5O6V - chains B and D of the 10 polymer chains in the assembly; structure by electron microscopy, 3.90 A resolution.

# Chain B
Molecule: Envelope protein
Source organism: Tick-borne encephalitis virus (strain Hypr)
UniProtKB: Q01299 (POLG_TBEVH); residues 1-496 here correspond to UniProt positions 281-776 (UniProt number = residue number + 280)
Sequence (496 residues; each row starts with the number of its first residue):
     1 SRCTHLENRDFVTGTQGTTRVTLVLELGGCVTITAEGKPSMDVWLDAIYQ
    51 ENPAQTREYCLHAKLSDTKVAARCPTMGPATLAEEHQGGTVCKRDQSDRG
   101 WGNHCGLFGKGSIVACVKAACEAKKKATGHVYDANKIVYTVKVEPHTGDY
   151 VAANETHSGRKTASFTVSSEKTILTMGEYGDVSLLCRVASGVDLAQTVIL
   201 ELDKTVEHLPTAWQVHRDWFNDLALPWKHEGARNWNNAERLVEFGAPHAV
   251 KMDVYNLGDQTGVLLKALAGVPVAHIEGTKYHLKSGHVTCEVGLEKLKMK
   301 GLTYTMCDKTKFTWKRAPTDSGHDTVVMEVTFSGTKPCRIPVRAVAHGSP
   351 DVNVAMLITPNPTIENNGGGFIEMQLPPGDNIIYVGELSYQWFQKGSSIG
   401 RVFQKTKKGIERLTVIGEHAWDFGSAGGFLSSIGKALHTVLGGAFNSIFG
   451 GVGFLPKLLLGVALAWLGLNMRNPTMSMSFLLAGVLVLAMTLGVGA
Disordered / not traced: 493-496
Curated features (UniProtKB/Swiss-Prot):
  - region: Asp-98 to Gly-111 (Fusion peptide)
  - site: Ala-496 (Cleavage)
  - glycosylation: Asn-154 (N-linked (GlcNAc...) asparagine)
Cystine bridges: Cys-3/Cys-30, Cys-60/Cys-121, Cys-74/Cys-105, Cys-92/Cys-116, Cys-186/Cys-290, Cys-307/Cys-338
Covalently attached groups: N-acetylglucosamine (NAG) linked to Asn-154

# Chain D
Molecule: Small envelope protein M
Source organism: Tick-borne encephalitis virus (strain Hypr)
UniProtKB: Q01299 (POLG_TBEVH); residues 1-75 here correspond to UniProt positions 206-280 (UniProt number = residue number + 205)
Sequence (75 residues; row label = number of the first residue in the row):
     1 SVLIPSHAQGELTGRGHKWLEGDSLRTHLTRVEGWVWKNRLLALAMVTVV
    51 WLTLESVVTRVAVLVVLLCLAPVYA
Disordered / not traced: 1, 73-75
Curated features (UniProtKB/Swiss-Prot):
  - site: Ala-75 (Cleavage)

# How chain B and chain D interact
Residue-residue contacts (54):
  Asn-8(B) with Arg-15(D)
  Glu-26(B) with Arg-15(D), salt bridge
  Gln-196(B) with Leu-12(D)
  Pro-210(B) with Trp-19(D)
  Trp-213(B) with Trp-19(D)
  Gln-214(B) with His-7(D); Thr-13(D)
  Val-215(B) with His-7(D)
  His-216(B) with His-7(D), hydrogen bond (backbone-side chain); Leu-12(D)
  Trp-219(B) with Pro-5(D), hydrogen bond (side chain-backbone); Ser-6(D), hydrogen bond (side chain-backbone)
  Leu-223(B) with Ile-4(D), hydrophobic
  Ala-224(B) with Leu-3(D), hydrogen bond (backbone-backbone)
  Arg-240(B) with Val-2(D)
  Leu-241(B) with Val-2(D), hydrophobic
  Leu-257(B) with Val-2(D), hydrophobic
  Gln-260(B) with Val-2(D)
  Val-263(B) with Ile-4(D)
  Leu-265(B) with Trp-19(D)
  Ala-267(B) with Ile-4(D), hydrophobic; Pro-5(D); Ser-6(D); His-7(D), hydrogen bond (backbone-backbone)
  Leu-268(B) with Trp-19(D)
  Ala-269(B) with Ser-24(D)
  Gly-270(B) with Trp-19(D)
  Val-271(B) with His-7(D); Lys-18(D); Trp-19(D), hydrogen bond (backbone-backbone)
  Pro-272(B) with Thr-13(D); His-17(D); Lys-18(D)
  Val-273(B) with His-17(D), hydrogen bond (backbone-backbone); Trp-19(D)
  Lys-284(B) with Gly-16(D)
  Ser-285(B) with Thr-13(D); Gly-14(D), hydrogen bond (side chain-backbone); Arg-15(D), hydrogen bond (side chain-backbone)
  Glu-411(B) with Arg-15(D), hydrogen bond (backbone-side chain)
  Arg-412(B) with Arg-15(D), hydrogen bond (backbone-side chain)
  Thr-414(B) with Arg-15(D)
  Val-415(B) with Leu-12(D)
  Ile-416(B) with Gly-14(D); Arg-15(D)
  Gly-451(B) with Gln-9(D)
  Val-452(B) with Gln-9(D)
  Gly-453(B) with Ala-8(D)
  Phe-454(B) with Glu-11(D); Leu-25(D), hydrophobic
  Leu-455(B) with His-28(D)
  Trp-466(B) with Val-58(D); Thr-59(D)
  Leu-469(B) with Val-58(D), hydrophobic
Interface residues without a listed pair, chain B (43 interface residues in all): Leu-27, Gly-28, Leu-225, Lys-266, Gly-417
Interface residues without a listed pair, chain D (25 interface residues in all): Gly-10, Glu-21, Thr-27

# Overview
43 residues of chain B face 25 of chain D across their interface, with 11 hydrogen bonds and 1 salt bridge.
Polar contacts include Glu-26(B)/Arg-15(D), His-216(B)/His-7(D) and Trp-219(B)/Pro-5(D).
Chain B is Envelope protein and chain D is Small envelope protein M, both from Tick-borne encephalitis virus
(strain Hypr); the structure, The cryo-EM structure of Tick-borne encephalitis virus complexed with Fab
fragment of neutralizing antibody 19/1786, was determined by electron microscopy, deposited together with
5O6A.
